Entry 8ASV (electron microscopy, 4.35 A resolution (low resolution: residue-level contacts below are approximate; hydrogen-bond / salt-bridge calls are withheld)); this record covers chains A and B of the 10 polymer chains in the assembly.

# Chain A
Name: Elongator complex protein 1
Organism: Saccharomyces cerevisiae
UniProtKB: Q06706 (ELP1_YEAST); numbering as in UniProt (aligned over 1-1349)
Amino-acid sequence (1349 residues; numbered 1 to 1349; the number before each row is that of its first residue):
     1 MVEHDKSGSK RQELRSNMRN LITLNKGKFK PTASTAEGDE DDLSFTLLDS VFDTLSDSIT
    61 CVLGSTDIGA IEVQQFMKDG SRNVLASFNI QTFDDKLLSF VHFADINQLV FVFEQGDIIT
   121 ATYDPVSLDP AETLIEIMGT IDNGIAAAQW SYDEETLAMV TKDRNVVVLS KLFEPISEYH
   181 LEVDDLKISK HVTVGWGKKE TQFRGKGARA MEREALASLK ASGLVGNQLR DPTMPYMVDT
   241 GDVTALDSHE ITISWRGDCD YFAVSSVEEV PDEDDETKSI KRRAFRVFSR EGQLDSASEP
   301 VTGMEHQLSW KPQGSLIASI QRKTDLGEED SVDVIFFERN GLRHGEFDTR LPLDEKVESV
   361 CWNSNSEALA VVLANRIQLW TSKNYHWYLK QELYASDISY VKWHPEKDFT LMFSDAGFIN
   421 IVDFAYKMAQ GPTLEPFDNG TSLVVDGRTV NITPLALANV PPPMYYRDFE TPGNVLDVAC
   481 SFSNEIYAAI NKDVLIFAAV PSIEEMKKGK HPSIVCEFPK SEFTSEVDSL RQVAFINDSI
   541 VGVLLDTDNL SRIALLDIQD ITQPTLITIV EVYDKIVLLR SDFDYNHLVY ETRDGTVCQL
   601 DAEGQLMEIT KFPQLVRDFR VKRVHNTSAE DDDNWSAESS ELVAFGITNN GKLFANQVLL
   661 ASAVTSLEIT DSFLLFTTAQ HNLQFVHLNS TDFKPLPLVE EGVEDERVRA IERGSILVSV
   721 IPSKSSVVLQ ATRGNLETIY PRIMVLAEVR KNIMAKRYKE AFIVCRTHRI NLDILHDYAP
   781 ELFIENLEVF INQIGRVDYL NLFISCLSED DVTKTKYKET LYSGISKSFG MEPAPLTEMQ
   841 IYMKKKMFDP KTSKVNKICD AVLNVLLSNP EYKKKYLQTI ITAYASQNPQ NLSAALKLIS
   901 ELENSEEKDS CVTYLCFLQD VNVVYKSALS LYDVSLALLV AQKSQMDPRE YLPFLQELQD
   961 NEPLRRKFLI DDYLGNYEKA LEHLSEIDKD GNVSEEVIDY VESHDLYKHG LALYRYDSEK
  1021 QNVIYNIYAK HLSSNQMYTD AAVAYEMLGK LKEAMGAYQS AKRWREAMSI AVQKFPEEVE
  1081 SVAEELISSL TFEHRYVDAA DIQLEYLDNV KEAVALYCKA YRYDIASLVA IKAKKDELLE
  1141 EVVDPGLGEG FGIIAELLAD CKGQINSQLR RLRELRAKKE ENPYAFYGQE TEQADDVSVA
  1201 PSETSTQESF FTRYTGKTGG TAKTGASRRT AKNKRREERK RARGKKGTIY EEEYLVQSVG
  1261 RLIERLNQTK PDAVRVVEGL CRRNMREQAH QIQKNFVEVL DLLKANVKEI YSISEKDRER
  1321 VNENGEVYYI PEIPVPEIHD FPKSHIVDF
Unresolved in the structure: 1-17, 1182-1241, 1313-1349
Curated features (UniProtKB/Swiss-Prot):
  - region: R1228 to K1246 (Required for binding to tRNA)
  - modified residue (Phosphoserine): S529, S539, S551, S636, S828, S1198, S1202, S1205, S1209
  - mutagenesis: S529 (S529A: Does not affect elongator complex activity), S539 (S539A: Does not affect elongator complex activity), S551 (S551A: Does not affect elongator complex activity), S636 (S636A: Does not affect elongator complex activity), S828 (S828A: Does not affect elongator complex activity), R1063 (R1063A: Disrupts dimer formation and elongator complex formation but does not affect binding to tRNA; when associated with A-1282 and A-1286), S1198 (S1198A: Does not affect elongator complex activity. Loss of elongator complex activity, reduced levels of mcm5U and ncm5U on tRNA and reduced interaction with HRR25 but no effect on elongator complex ...), S1202 (S1202A: Does not affect elongator complex activity. Loss of elongator complex activity, reduced levels of mcm5U and ncm5U on tRNA and reduced interaction with HRR25 but no effect on elongator complex ...), S1205 (S1205A: Does not affect elongator complex activity), S1209 (S1209A: Loss of phosphorylation at this site. Loss of elongator complex activity. Almost complete loss of mcm5U and ncm5U on tRNA. Does not affect elongator complex assembly ...), R1228 to K1245 (Loss of elongator complex activity. Abolishes binding to tRNA. Does not disrupt elongator complex assembly but decreases association of ELP1 with ELP5 and KTI12 ...), R1228 to R1235 (Some loss of elongator complex activity), 3 further mutagenesis entries in UniProt
From the paper describing this entry:
  - mutagenesis - D1160A/Q1164A/R1171A, Y1254A/R1261A/R1265A: abolished catalytic activity

# Chain B
Name: Elongator complex protein 2
Organism: Saccharomyces cerevisiae
UniProtKB: P42935 (ELP2_YEAST); numbering as in UniProt (aligned over 1-788)
Amino-acid sequence (788 residues; each row starts with the number of its first residue):
     1 MVECITPEAI FIGANKQTQV SDIHKVKKIV AFGAGKTIAL WDPIEPNNKG VYATLKGHEA
    61 EVTCVRFVPD SDFMVSASED HHVKIWKFTD YSHLQCIQTI QHYSKTIVAL SALPSLISVG
   121 CADGTISIWR QNIQNDEFGL AHEFTIKKGF FYPLCLSLSK VEEKKYLLAI GGTNVNVFIA
   181 SFILSDSGIE KCRVVAELEG HEDWVKSLAF RHQETPGDYL LCSGSQDRYI RLWRIRINDL
   241 IDDSEEDSKK LTLLSNKQYK FQIDDELRVG INFEALIMGH DDWISSLQWH ESRLQLLAAT
   301 ADTSLMVWEP DETSGIWVCS LRLGEMSSKG ASTATGSSGG FWSCLWFTHE RMDFFLTNGK
   361 TGSWRMWATK DNIICDQRLG ISGATKDVTD IAWSPSGEYL LATSLDQTTR LFAPWIYDAS
   421 GRKREIATWH EFSRPQIHGY DMICVETVTD TRFVSGGDEK ILRSFDLPKG VAGMLQKFVG
   481 IQFEEKSEMP DSATVPVLGL SNKAGEDDAN EDDEEEEGGN KETPDITDPL SLLECPPMED
   541 QLQRHLLWPE VEKLYGHGFE ITCLDISPDQ KLIASACRSN NVQNAVIRIF STENWLEIKP
   601 ALPFHSLTIT RLKFSKDGKF LLSVCRDRKW ALWERNMEDN TFELRFKNEK PHTRIIWDAD
   661 WAPLEFGNVF VTASRDKTVK VWRHQKEPAD DYVLEASIKH TKAVTAISIH DSMIREKILI
   721 SVGLENGEIY LYSYTLGKFE LITQLNEDIT PADKITRLRW SHLKRNGKLF LGVGSSDLST
   781 RIYSLAYE
Unresolved in the structure: 1-2
Curated features (UniProtKB/Swiss-Prot):
  - modified residue: S492 (Phosphoserine)
  - mutagenesis: M1 to A14 (Abolishes interaction with ELP1/IKI3 and ELP3), R626 (R626A: Dramatically reduced interaction with microtubules but no effect on interaction with ELP1/IKI3 or ELP3; when associated with A-628, A-654 and A-675), R628 (R628A: Dramatically reduced interaction with microtubules but no effect on interaction with ELP1/IKI3 or ELP3; when associated with A-626, A-654 and A-675), R654 (R654A: Dramatically reduced interaction with microtubules but no effect on interaction with ELP1/IKI3 or ELP3; when associated with A-626, A-628 and A-675), R675 (Dramatically reduced interaction with microtubules but no effect on interaction with ELP1/IKI3 or ELP3; when associated with A-626, A-628 and A-654)

# How chain A and chain B interact
Residue-residue contacts (22; chain A residue first):
  K199(A) with G558(B)
  T201(A) with G556(B); H557(B); G558(B)
  Q202(A) with G558(B)
  F203(A) with Q583(B)
  R204(A) with F559(B)
  R209(A) with Q583(B)
  M211(A) with N580(B)
  E212(A) with F559(B)
  E214(A) with R578(B)
  L216(A) with R578(B); R626(B)
  S218(A) with R675(B)
  L938(A) with L251(B); T252(B)
  Q942(A) with L254(B)
  Y951(A) with L251(B)
  L952(A) with L251(B)
  Q956(A) with L251(B)
  Q959(A) with K249(B)
  D960(A) with K249(B)
Other interface residues (no listed pair), chain A (20 interface residues in all): K220, L955
Other interface residues (no listed pair), chain B (22 interface residues in all): K250, L253, K460, Y555, S579, N584, R588, T608, R654

# In short
20 residues of chain A and 22 residues of chain B are in contact. Curated annotation (UniProt) lists 26
mutagenesis sites on chain A; 4 mutagenesis sites on chain B. From the paper: D1160A/Q1164A/R1171A and
Y1254A/R1261A/R1265A of chain A abolish catalytic activity.
Here chain A is Elongator complex protein 1 and chain B is Elongator complex protein 2, both from
Saccharomyces cerevisiae. Entry 8ASV (Cryo-EM structure of yeast Elongator complex) was determined by electron
microscopy (same publication as 8ASW, 8AT6 and 8AVG).
